Entry 4E7L (X-ray diffraction, 3.00 A resolution); this record covers chains A and D of the 6 polymer chains in the assembly.

== Chain A ==
Protein: Pro-Pol polyprotein
Organism: Human spumaretrovirus
Notes: EC 2.7.7.49, 2.7.7.7, 3.1.26.4, 3.4.23.-
UniProt: P14350 (POL_FOAMV); residues 1-392 here correspond to UniProt positions 752-1143 (UniProt number = residue number + 751)
Sequence (395 residues; numbered -2 to 392; the number before each row is that of its first residue; numbers below 1 keep their minus sign (Gly-2 is residue -2)):
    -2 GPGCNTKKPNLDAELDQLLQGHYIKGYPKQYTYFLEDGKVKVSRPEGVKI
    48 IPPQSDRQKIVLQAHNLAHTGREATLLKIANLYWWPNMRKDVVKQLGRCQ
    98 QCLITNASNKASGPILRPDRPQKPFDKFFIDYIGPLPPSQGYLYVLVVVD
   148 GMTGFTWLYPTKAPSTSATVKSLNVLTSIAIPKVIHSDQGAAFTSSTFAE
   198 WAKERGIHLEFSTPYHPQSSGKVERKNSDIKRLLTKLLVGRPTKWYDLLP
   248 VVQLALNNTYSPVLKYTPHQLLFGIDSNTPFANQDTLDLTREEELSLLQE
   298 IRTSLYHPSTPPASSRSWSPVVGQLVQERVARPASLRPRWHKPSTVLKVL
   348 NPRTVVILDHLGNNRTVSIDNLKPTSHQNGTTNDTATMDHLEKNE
Unresolved in the structure: -2 to 9, 375-392
Sequence notes: expression tag (-2 to 0); variant Ser217 (Gly968 in P14350), Gly218 (Ser969 in P14350)
Metal / ion sites: Zn2+: His62, His66, Cys96, Cys99; Mn2+ site 1: Asp128, Glu221 (shared with DA17(D) of chain D); Mn2+ site 2: Asp128, Asp185 (shared with 1 residue of chain t)
Swiss-Prot annotation at these positions:
  - binding site (Mg(2+)): Asp123, Asp185

== Chain D ==
Molecule: 17-nt DNA strand
Sequence (17 nucleotides; row label = number of the first residue in the row):
     1 TGCGAAATTCCATGACA
Metal / ion sites: Mn2+: DA17 (shared with Asp128(A), Glu221(A) of chain A)

== Interface between chain A and chain D ==
Pairs across the interface - 10 pairs, chain A then chain D:
  Pro214(A) - DA17(D)  sugar contact
  Gln215(A) - DA17(D)  base contact
  Glu221(A) - DC16(D)  sugar contact
  Glu221(A) - DA17(D)  base contact
  Arg222(A) - DG14(D)  base contact
  Arg222(A) - DC16(D)  hydrogen bond to the base
  Asn224(A) - DC16(D)  phosphate contact
  Ser225(A) - DC16(D)  sugar contact
  Lys228(A) - DA17(D)  salt bridge to the phosphate
  Lys262(A) - DT9(D)  salt bridge to the phosphate
Also at the interface, not in a pair above, chain D (5 interface residues in all): DA15

== Overview ==
8 residues of chain A and 5 residues of chain D are in contact, with 1 hydrogen bond and 2 salt bridges. Among
the polar pairs are Arg222(A)-DC16(D), Lys228(A)-DA17(D) and Lys262(A)-DT9(D). UniProt lists Mg2+-binding
residues Asp123(A) and Asp185(A) on chain A.
Chain A is Pro-Pol polyprotein (Human spumaretrovirus) and chain D is a 17-nt DNA strand; the structure, PFV
integrase Strand Transfer Complex (STC-Mn*) following reaction in crystallo, at 3.0 A resolution, was
determined by X-ray diffraction together with 4E7H, 4E7I, 4E7J and 4E7K from the same study.
